7APK - chains I and M of the 30 polymer chains in the assembly; structure by electron microscopy, 3.30 A resolution.

[Chain I]
Name: THO complex subunit 1
Organism: Homo sapiens
UniProt: Q96FV9 (THOC1_HUMAN); numbering as in UniProt (aligned over 2-657)
Amino-acid sequence (711 residues; row label = number of the first residue in the row; numbers below 1 keep their minus sign (Met-53 is residue -53)):
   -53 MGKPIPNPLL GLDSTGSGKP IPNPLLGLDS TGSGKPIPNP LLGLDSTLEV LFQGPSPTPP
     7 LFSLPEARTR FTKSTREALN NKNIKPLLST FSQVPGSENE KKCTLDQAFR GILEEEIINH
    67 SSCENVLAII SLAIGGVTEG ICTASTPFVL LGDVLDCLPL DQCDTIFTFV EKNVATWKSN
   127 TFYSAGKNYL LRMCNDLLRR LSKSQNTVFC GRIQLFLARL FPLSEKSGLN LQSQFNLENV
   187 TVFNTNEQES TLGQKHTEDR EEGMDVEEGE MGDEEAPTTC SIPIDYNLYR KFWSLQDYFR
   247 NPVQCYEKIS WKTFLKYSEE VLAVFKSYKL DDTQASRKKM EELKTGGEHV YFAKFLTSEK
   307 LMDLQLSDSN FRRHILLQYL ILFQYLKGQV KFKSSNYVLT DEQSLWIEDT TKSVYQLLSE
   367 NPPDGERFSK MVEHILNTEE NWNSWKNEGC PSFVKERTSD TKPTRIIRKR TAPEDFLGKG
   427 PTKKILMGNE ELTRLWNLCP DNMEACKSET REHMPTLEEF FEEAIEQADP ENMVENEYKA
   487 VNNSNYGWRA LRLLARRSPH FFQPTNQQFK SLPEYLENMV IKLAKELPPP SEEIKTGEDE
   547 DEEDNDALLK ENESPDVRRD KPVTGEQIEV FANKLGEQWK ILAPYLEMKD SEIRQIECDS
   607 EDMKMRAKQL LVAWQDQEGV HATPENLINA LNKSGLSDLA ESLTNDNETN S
Unresolved in the structure: -53 to 9, 23-28, 39-43, 66-69, 85-90, 124-132, 168-226, 279-284, 290-295, 335-341, 393-657
Construct notes: initiating methionine (-53); expression tag (-52 to 1)
Curated features (UniProtKB/Swiss-Prot):
  - region: Lys133 to Phe167 (Dock domain)
  - motif: Arg414 to Lys430 (Nuclear localization signal)
  - modified residue: Ser2 (Phosphoserine), Thr4 (Phosphothreonine), Lys133 (N6-acetyllysine), Lys300 (N6-acetyllysine), Ser537 (Phosphoserine), Thr542 (Phosphothreonine), Ser560 (Phosphoserine)
  - cross-link (Glycyl lysine isopeptide (Lys-Gly)): Lys31 (interchain with G-Cter in SUMO2), Lys408 (interchain with G-Cter in SUMO2), Lys580 (interchain with G-Cter in SUMO2), Lys595 (interchain with G-Cter in SUMO1)
  - natural variant: Leu183 (L183V: In DFNA86)
  - mutagenesis: Leu617 (L617P: Loss of ability to induce apoptosis. Interferes with normal response of SaOS-2 cells to radiation), Trp620 (W620P/R: Loss of ability to induce apoptosis. Interferes with normal response of SaOS-2 cells to radiation)

[Chain M]
Name: THO complex subunit 5 homolog
Organism: Homo sapiens
UniProt: Q13769 (THOC5_HUMAN); residue numbers follow UniProt; this construct covers 1-683
Amino-acid sequence (683 residues; row label = number of the first residue in the row):
     1 MSSESSKKRK PKVIRSDGAP AEGKRNRSDT EQEGKYYSEE AEVDLRDPGR DYELYKYTCQ
    61 ELQRLMAEIQ DLKSRGGKDV AIEIEERRIQ SCVHFMTLKK LNRLAHIRLK KGRDQTHEAK
   121 QKVDAYHLQL QNLLYEVMHL QKEITKCLEF KSKHEEIDLV SLEEFYKEAP PDISKAEVTM
   181 GDPHQQTLAR LDWELEQRKR LAEKYRECLS NKEKILKEIE VKKEYLSSLQ PRLNSIMQAS
   241 LPVQEYLFMP FDQAHKQYET ARHLPPPLYV LFVQATAYGQ ACDKTLSVAI EGSVDEAKAL
   301 FKPPEDSQDD ESDSDAEEEQ TTKRRRPTLG VQLDDKRKEM LKRHPLSVML DLKCKDDSVL
   361 HLTFYYLMNL NIMTVKAKVT TAMELITPIS AGDLLSPDSV LSCLYPGDHG KKTPNPANQY
   421 QFDKVGILTL SDYVLELGHP YLWVQKLGGL HFPKEQPQQT VIADHSLSAS HMETTMKLLK
   481 TRVQSRLALH KQFASLEHGI VPVTSDCQYL FPAKVVSRLV KWVTIAHEDY MELHFTKDIV
   541 DAGLAGDTNL YYMALIERGT AKLQAAVVLN PGYSSIPPIF QLCLNWKGEK TNSNDDNIRA
   601 MEGEVNVCYK ELCGPWPSHQ LLTNQLQRLC VLLDVYLETE SHDDSVEGPK EFPQEKMCLR
   661 LFRGPSRMKP FKYNHPQGFF SHR
Unresolved in the structure: 1-46, 74-79, 152-157, 180-181, 241-242, 249-256, 300-333, 428-429, 458-469, 643-658
Construct notes: conflict Ile525 (Val in Q13769), Ile579 (Val in Q13769)
Curated features (UniProtKB/Swiss-Prot):
  - motif: Lys7 to Lys10 (Nuclear localization signal)
  - modified residue: Ser2 (N-acetylserine), Ser5 (Phosphoserine), Ser6 (Phosphoserine), Tyr225 (Phosphotyrosine), Ser307 (Phosphoserine), Ser312 (Phosphoserine), Ser314 (Phosphoserine), Thr328 (Phosphothreonine)
  - cross-link: Lys153 (Glycyl lysine isopeptide (Lys-Gly) (interchain with G-Cter in SUMO2))
  - natural variant: Thr380 (T380K: In a breast cancer sample), Gly499 (G499S: In a breast cancer sample), Ile525 (V525I: this construct carries the variant), Ile579 (V579I: this construct carries the variant)
  - mutagenesis: Tyr225 (Y225F: Impairs mRNA binding, enhances CXCL12-dependent cell migration)

[Interface between chain I and chain M]
Pairs across the interface - 22 pairs, chain I then chain M:
  Arg145(I) with Arg113(M), hydrogen bond (backbone-side chain); Lys120(M)
  Arg146(I) with Arg113(M); Lys120(M), hydrogen bond (backbone-side chain)
  Leu147(I) with Lys120(M), hydrogen bond (backbone-side chain)
  Ser148(I) with Lys120(M); Asp124(M)
  Ser150(I) with Asp124(M), hydrogen bond; His127(M)
  Met286(I) with Lys146(M)
  Phe298(I) with Gln131(M); Tyr135(M)
  Leu302(I) with Asn132(M); Tyr135(M), hydrophobic
  Leu307(I) with Tyr135(M), hydrophobic
  Leu310(I) with Tyr135(M); Glu136(M); His139(M), hydrogen bond (backbone-side chain)
  Gln311(I) with Tyr135(M)
  Ser313(I) with His139(M), hydrogen bond
  Asp314(I) with Tyr135(M), hydrogen bond; His139(M), salt bridge
Other interface residues (no listed pair), chain I (20 interface residues in all): Glu60, Gln151, Lys285, Leu289, Val296, Tyr297, Ser304
Other interface residues (no listed pair), chain M (16 interface residues in all): Tyr52, Leu128, Leu134, Met138, Thr145, Glu149

[Overview]
Chain I and chain M form an interface of 20 and 16 residues respectively, with 7 hydrogen bonds and 1 salt
bridge. Polar contacts include Asp314(I)-His139(M), Arg145(I)-Arg113(M) and Arg146(I)-Lys120(M). Curated
annotation (UniProt) lists 2 mutagenesis sites on chain I; one mutagenesis site on chain M.
Chain I is THO complex subunit 1 and chain M is THO complex subunit 5 homolog, both from Homo sapiens; the
structure, Structure of the human THO - UAP56 complex, was determined by electron microscopy.
